PDB entry 4KP2 | X-ray diffraction, 2.50 A resolution | chain A

# Chain A
Name: Homoaconitase large subunit
Organism: Methanocaldococcus jannaschii
Notes: EC 4.2.1.36, 4.2.1.-
UniProt: Q58409 (HACA_METJA); numbering as in UniProt (aligned over 1-420)
Chain sequence (441 residues; numbered -20 to 420; the number before each row is that of its first residue; numbers below 1 keep their minus sign (Met-20 is residue -20)):
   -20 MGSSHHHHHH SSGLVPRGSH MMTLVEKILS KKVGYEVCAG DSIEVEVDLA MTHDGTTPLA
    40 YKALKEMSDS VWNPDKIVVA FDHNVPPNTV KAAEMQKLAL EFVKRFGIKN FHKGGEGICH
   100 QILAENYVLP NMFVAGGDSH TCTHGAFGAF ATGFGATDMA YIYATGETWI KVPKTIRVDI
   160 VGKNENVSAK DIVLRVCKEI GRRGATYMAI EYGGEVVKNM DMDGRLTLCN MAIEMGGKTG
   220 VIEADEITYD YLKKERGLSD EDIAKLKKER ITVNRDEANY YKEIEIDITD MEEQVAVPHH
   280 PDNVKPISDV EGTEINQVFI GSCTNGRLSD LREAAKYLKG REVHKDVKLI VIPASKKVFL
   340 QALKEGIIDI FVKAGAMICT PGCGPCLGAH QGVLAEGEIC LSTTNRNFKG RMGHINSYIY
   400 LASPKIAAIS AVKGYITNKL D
Not modelled in the structure: -20 to 0, 419-420
Differences from the reference sequence: expression tag (-20 to 0)
Curated features (UniProtKB/Swiss-Prot):
  - binding site ([4Fe-4S] cluster): Cys302, Cys362, Cys365

# Summary
Curated annotation (UniProt) lists 3 [4Fe-4S] cluster-binding residues.
Chain A is Homoaconitase large subunit (Methanocaldococcus jannaschii); the structure, Crystal structure of
homoaconitase large subunit from methanococcus jannaschii (MJ1003), was determined by X-ray diffraction (same
publication as 4NQY and 4KP1).
